Entry 6OJ4 (electron microscopy, 3.30 A resolution); this record covers chains B and G of the 11 polymer chains in the assembly.

== Chain B (and G) ==
Protein: Inner capsid protein VP2
Source organism: Rotavirus A (strain RVA/Monkey/United States/RRV/1975/G3P5B[3])
Notes: chain G of this document is another copy of the same molecule, construct and numbering; everything in this record applies to it too
Reference sequence: B3F2X3 (B3F2X3_ROTRH); residues 1-887 here = UniProt positions 1-887
Amino-acid sequence (887 residues; each row starts with the number of its first residue):
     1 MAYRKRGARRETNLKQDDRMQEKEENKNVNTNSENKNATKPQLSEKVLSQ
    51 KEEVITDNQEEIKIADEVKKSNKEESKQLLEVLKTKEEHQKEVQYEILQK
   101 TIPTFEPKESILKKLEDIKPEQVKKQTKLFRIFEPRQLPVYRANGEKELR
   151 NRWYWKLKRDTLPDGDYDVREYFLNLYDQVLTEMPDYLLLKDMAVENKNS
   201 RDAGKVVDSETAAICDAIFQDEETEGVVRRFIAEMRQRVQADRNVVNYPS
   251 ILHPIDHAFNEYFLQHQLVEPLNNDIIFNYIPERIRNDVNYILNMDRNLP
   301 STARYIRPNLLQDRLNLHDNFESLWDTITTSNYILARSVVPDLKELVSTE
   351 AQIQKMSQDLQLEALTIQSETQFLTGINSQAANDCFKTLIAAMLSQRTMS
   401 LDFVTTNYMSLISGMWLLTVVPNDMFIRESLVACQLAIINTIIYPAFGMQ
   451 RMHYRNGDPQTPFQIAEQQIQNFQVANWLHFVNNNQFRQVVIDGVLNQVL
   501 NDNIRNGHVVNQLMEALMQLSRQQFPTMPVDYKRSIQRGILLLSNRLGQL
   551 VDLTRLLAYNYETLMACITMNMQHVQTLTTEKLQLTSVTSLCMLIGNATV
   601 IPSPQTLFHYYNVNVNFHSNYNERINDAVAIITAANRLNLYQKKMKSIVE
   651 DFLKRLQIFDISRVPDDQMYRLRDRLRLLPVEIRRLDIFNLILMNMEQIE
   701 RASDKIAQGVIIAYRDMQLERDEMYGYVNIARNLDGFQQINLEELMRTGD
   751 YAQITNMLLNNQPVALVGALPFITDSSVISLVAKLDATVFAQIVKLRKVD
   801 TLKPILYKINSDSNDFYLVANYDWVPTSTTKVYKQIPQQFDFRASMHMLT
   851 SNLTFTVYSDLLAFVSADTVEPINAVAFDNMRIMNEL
Unresolved in the structure: 1-106 (chain G: 1-85)

== Interface between chain B and chain G ==
Contacting residue pairs (48; chain B residue first):
  N320(B) - N545(G)  hydrogen bond
  E322(B) - R538(G)  salt bridge
  S323(B) - Q358(G)
  S323(B) - D359(G)  hydrogen bond
  I427(B) - R534(G)
  E429(B) - V530(G)
  E429(B) - R534(G)  salt bridge
  R455(B) - T527(G)
  N456(B) - P529(G)
  G457(B) - P526(G)
  G457(B) - T527(G)
  G457(B) - M528(G)
  T577(B) - R538(G)
  L578(B) - Q358(G)
  L578(B) - D359(G)
  L578(B) - Q361(G)  hydrogen bond (backbone-side chain)
  L578(B) - R538(G)
  T579(B) - Q361(G)
  Y641(B) - R882(G)
  Y641(B) - L887(G)
  K643(B) - L887(G)
  K644(B) - E345(G)  salt bridge
  K644(B) - N597(G)  hydrogen bond (side chain-backbone)
  K644(B) - L887(G)
  M645(B) - L887(G)  hydrogen bond (backbone-backbone)
  R663(B) - A351(G)
  R663(B) - Q354(G)
  R663(B) - Q358(G)  hydrogen bond
  P665(B) - Q352(G)
  P665(B) - K355(G)
  D666(B) - V347(G)
  D667(B) - R546(G)  salt bridge
  D667(B) - Q549(G)
  Q668(B) - K355(G)
  Y670(B) - N597(G)
  Y670(B) - E886(G)
  Y670(B) - L887(G)
  R671(B) - N545(G)
  R673(B) - E886(G)  salt bridge
  R673(B) - L887(G)  hydrogen bond (side chain-backbone)
  D674(B) - E886(G)
  R747(B) - V870(G)
  R747(B) - N874(G)
  T748(B) - V870(G)
  G749(B) - I292(G)
  R797(B) - N294(G)  hydrogen bond
  R797(B) - D296(G)  salt bridge
  R797(B) - S866(G)
Interface residues without a listed pair, chain B (34 interface residues in all): R428, P459, Q576, Q642, S662, V664
Interface residues without a listed pair, chain G (31 interface residues in all): V289, I873

== Overview ==
34 residues of chain B face 31 of chain G across their interface, with 8 hydrogen bonds and 6 salt bridges.
Polar pairs include E322(B)-R538(G), E429(B)-R534(G) and K644(B)-E345(G).
Chain B and chain G are both Inner capsid protein VP2 (Rotavirus A (strain RVA/Monkey/United
States/RRV/1975/G3P5B[3])); the structure, In situ structure of rotavirus VP1 RNA-dependent RNA polymerase
(DLP), was determined by electron microscopy, deposited together with 6OJ3, 6OJ5 and 6OJ6.
